7AIJ - chains A and T of the 4 polymer chains in the assembly; structure by X-ray diffraction, 2.95 A resolution.

# Chain A
Molecule: Gag-Pol polyprotein
Source organism: Human immunodeficiency virus type 1 BH10
Notes: EC 3.4.23.16, 2.7.7.49, 2.7.7.7, 3.1.26.13, 3.1.13.2, 2.7.7.-, 3.1.-.-
UniProtKB: P03366 (POL_HV1B1); residues 1-554 here correspond to UniProt positions 600-1153 (UniProt number = residue number + 599)
Chain sequence (556 residues; each row starts with the number of its first residue; numbers below 1 keep their minus sign (Met-1 is residue -1)):
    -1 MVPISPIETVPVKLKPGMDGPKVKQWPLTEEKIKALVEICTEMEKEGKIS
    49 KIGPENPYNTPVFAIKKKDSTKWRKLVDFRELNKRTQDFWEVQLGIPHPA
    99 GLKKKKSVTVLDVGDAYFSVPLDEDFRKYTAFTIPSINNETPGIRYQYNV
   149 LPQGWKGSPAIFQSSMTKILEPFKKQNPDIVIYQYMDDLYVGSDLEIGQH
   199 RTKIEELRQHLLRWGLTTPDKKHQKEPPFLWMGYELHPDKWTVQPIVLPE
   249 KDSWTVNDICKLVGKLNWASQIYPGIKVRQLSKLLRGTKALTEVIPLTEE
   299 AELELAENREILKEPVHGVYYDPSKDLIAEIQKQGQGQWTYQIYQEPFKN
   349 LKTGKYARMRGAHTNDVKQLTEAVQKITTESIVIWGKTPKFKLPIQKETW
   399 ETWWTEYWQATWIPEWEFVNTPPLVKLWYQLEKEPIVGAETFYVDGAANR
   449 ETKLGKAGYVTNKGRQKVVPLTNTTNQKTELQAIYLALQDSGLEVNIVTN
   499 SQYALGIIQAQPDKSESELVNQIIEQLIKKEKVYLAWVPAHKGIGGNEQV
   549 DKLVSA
Unresolved in the structure: -1
Differences from the reference sequence: initiating methionine (-1); expression tag (0); engineered mutation Cys258 (Gln857 in P03366), Ser280 (Cys879 in P03366), Asn498 (Asp1097 in P03366)
Swiss-Prot annotation at these positions:
  - region: Phe227 to His235 (RT 'primer grip')
  - motif: Trp398 to Trp414 (Tryptophan repeat motif)
  - binding site (Mg(2+)): Asp110, Asp185, Asp186, Asp443, Glu478, Asp549
  - site: Trp401 (Essential for RT p66/p51 heterodimerization), Trp414 (Essential for RT p66/p51 heterodimerization), Phe440, Tyr441 (Cleavage)

# Chain T
Molecule: 27-nt DNA strand
Sequence (27 nucleotides; row label = number of the first residue in the row):
   701 ATGGTCGGCGCCCGAACAGGGACTGTG
Unresolved in the structure: 701-702, 726-727

# Interface between chain A and chain T
Pairs across the interface (33):
  Phe61(A) - DG704(T)  phosphate contact
  Phe61(A) - DT705(T)  sugar contact
  Ile63(A) - DG703(T)  sugar contact
  Leu74(A) - DT705(T)  base contact
  Asn81(A) - DC706(T)  sugar contact
  Glu89(A) - DG707(T)  phosphate contact
  Glu89(A) - DG708(T)  phosphate contact
  Gln91(A) - DG708(T)  sugar contact
  Leu92(A) - DC709(T)  sugar contact
  Ile94(A) - DG708(T)  base contact
  Ile94(A) - DC709(T)  base contact
  Gly152(A) - DT705(T)  base contact
  Gly152(A) - DC706(T)  sugar contact
  Trp153(A) - DC706(T)  sugar contact
  Lys154(A) - DC706(T)  phosphate contact
  Lys154(A) - DG707(T)  sugar contact
  Pro157(A) - DG707(T)  sugar contact
  Tyr183(A) - DG707(T)  hydrogen bond to the base
  Tyr183(A) - DG708(T)  base contact
  Asn265(A) - DC711(T)  sugar contact
  Asn265(A) - DC712(T)  phosphate contact
  Ser280(A) - DC712(T)  phosphate contact
  Ser280(A) - DC713(T)  phosphate contact
  Arg284(A) - DC713(T)  salt bridge to the phosphate
  Arg284(A) - DG714(T)  phosphate contact
  Gly285(A) - DC713(T)  phosphate contact
  Gly285(A) - DG714(T)  hydrogen bond to the phosphate
  Lys353(A) - DC712(T)  salt bridge to the phosphate
  Lys374(A) - DC711(T)  salt bridge to the phosphate
  Arg448(A) - DA722(T)  base contact
  Asn474(A) - DC723(T)  sugar contact
  Gln500(A) - DA722(T)  hydrogen bond to the phosphate
  His539(A) - DC723(T)  phosphate contact
Interface residues without a listed pair, chain A (32 interface residues in all): Val75, Asp76, Arg78, Gly93, Tyr115, Gln151, Met184, Leu283, Ala355
Interface residues without a listed pair, chain T (14 interface residues in all): DG721

# Summary
The interface between chain A and chain T involves 32 residues on one side and 14 on the other; the contacts
include 3 hydrogen bonds and 3 salt bridges. Polar contacts include Tyr183(A)-DG707(T), Gly285(A)-DG714(T) and
Gln500(A)-DA722(T).
Chain A is Gag-Pol polyprotein (Human immunodeficiency virus type 1 BH10) and chain T is a 27-nt DNA strand;
the structure, HIV-1 reverse transcriptase complex with DNA and L-methionine tenofovir, was determined by
X-ray diffraction, deposited together with 7AHX, 7AID, 7AIF, 7AIG and 7AII.
